9FZY - chains D and E of the 6 polymer chains in the assembly; structure by electron microscopy, 2.71 A resolution.

Chain D:
Protein: CO-methylating acetyl-CoA synthase
Source organism: Clostridium autoethanogenum DSM 10061
Notes: EC 2.3.1.169
UniProt: F8TEQ9 (F8TEQ9_9CLOT); residue numbers follow UniProt; this construct covers 1-708
Amino-acid sequence (708 residues; numbered 1 to 708; the number before each row is that of its first residue):
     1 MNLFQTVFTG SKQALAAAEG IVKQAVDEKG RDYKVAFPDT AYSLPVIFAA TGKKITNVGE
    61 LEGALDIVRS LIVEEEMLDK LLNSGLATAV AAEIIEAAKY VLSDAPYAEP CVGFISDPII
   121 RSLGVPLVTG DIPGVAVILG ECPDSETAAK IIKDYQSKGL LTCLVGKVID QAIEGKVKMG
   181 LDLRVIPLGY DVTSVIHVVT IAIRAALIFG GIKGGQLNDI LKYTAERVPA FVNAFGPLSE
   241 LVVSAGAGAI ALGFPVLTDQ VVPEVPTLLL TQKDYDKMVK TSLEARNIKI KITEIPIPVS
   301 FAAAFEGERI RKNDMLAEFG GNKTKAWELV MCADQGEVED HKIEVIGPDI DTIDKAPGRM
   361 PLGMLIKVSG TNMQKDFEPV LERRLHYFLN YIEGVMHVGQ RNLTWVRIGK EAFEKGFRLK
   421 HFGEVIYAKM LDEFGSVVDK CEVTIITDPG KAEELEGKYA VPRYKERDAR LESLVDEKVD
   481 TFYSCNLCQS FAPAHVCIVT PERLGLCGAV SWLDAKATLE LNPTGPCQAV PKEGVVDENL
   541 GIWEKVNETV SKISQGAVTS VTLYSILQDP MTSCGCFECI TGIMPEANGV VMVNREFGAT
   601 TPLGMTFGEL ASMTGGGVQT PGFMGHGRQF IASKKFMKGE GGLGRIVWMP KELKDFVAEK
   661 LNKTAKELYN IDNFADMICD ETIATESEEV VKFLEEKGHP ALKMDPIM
Bound ions: 4Fe-4S cluster Fe: Cys485, Cys488, Cys497, Cys507; Ni2+ site 1: Cys488, Cys574, Cys576 (together with 4Fe-4S cluster); Ni2+ site 2: Cys574, Gly575, Cys576
Small-molecule neighbours: 4Fe-4S cluster (SF4): Cys485, Asn486, Leu487, Cys488, His495, Cys497, Gly505, Leu506, Cys507, Val510, Cys574, Cys576

Chain E:
Protein: Acetyl-CoA decarbonylase/synthase complex subunit delta
Source organism: Clostridium autoethanogenum DSM 10061
UniProt: F8TEQ6 (F8TEQ6_9CLOT); residues 1-314 here = UniProt positions 1-314
Amino-acid sequence (314 residues; row label = number of the first residue in the row):
     1 MFKKPTQKFS GKIGEVEIGT GEKALKLGGE SVLPFYTFDG DTGNTPKVGM EILDVYPEDW
    61 IDPLKDIYKD VAKDPVKWAQ FVEEKYSPDF ICLRLISADP NGTDAAPEDC AKTAKAVVEA
   121 IKTPLVVAGT GNHEKDAKLF EKVAQETEGH NILLMSAVED NYKSVGAAGV MAYNDKVVAE
   181 SSVDINLAKQ INILMNQLGI DNTKFVDNVG CAAGGYGYEY VISTLDRVKL AALGQDDKTL
   241 QVPIISPVSF EACKVKEAMD SEEDSPQWGS QEDRTVSMEV ATASGVLASG TDAVILRHPK
   301 SVEVIRNFIK ELLG
Disordered / not traced: 1
Small-molecule neighbours: cobalamin (B12): Ser182, Val183, Asp184, Leu187, Tyr220

Chain D / chain E interface:
Contacting residue pairs (29):
  Arg121(D) - Ala172(E)  hydrogen bond (side chain-backbone)
  Arg121(D) - Tyr173(E)
  Arg121(D) - Asn174(E)
  Val125(D) - Glu141(E)
  Val125(D) - Ser164(E)
  Val125(D) - Ala167(E)  hydrophobic
  Val125(D) - Ala168(E)  hydrophobic
  Val128(D) - Lys163(E)
  Val128(D) - Ala167(E)  hydrophobic
  Val128(D) - Leu198(E)  hydrophobic
  Thr129(D) - Ser164(E)
  Ile208(D) - Met171(E)
  Phe209(D) - Met171(E)  hydrophobic
  Phe209(D) - Ala172(E)  hydrophobic
  Arg227(D) - Gln197(E)  hydrogen bond (side chain-backbone)
  Arg227(D) - Leu198(E)  hydrogen bond (side chain-backbone)
  Arg227(D) - Gly199(E)
  Asn486(D) - Asn186(E)  hydrogen bond (backbone-side chain)
  Gln489(D) - Asn186(E)  hydrogen bond
  Gln489(D) - Arg227(E)  hydrogen bond (backbone-side chain)
  Ser490(D) - Asp184(E)
  Pro493(D) - Arg227(E)
  Thr524(D) - Gln190(E)  hydrogen bond
  Thr524(D) - Ile193(E)
  Thr524(D) - Gln197(E)
  Gln555(D) - Ala231(E)
  Gln555(D) - Gln235(E)
  Gln555(D) - Asp237(E)
  Gly556(D) - Gln235(E)
Also at the interface, not in a pair above, chain D (18 interface residues in all): Ser122, Pro126, Asn522, Pro523
Also at the interface, not in a pair above, chain E (24 interface residues in all): Glu148, Ile185, Lys189, Leu194

Summary:
Chain D and chain E form an interface of 18 and 24 residues respectively, with 7 hydrogen bonds. Among the
polar pairs are Arg121(D)-Ala172(E), Arg227(D)-Gln197(E) and Arg227(D)-Leu198(E). Ligands of chain D: 4Fe-4S
cluster. Chain E binds cobalamin.
Chain D is CO-methylating acetyl-CoA synthase and chain E is Acetyl-CoA decarbonylase/synthase complex subunit
delta, both from Clostridium autoethanogenum DSM 10061; the structure, Structure of carbon monoxide
dehydrogenase/acetyl-CoA synthase (CODH/ACS) in complex with corrinoid iron-sulfur protein (CoFeSP) from
Clostridium ..., was determined by electron microscopy (same publication as 9FZZ, 9G00, 9G01, 9G02, 9G03 and
9G7I).
